PDB entry 3GTQ | X-ray diffraction, 3.80 A resolution | chains B and C of the 12 polymer chains in the assembly

Chain B:
Molecule: DNA-directed RNA polymerase II subunit RPB2
Organism: Saccharomyces cerevisiae
Notes: EC 2.7.7.6; fragment: DNA-directed RNA polymerase II 140 kDa polypeptide
UniProtKB: P08518 (RPB2_YEAST); residue numbers follow UniProt; this construct covers 1-1224
Sequence (1224 residues; numbered 1 to 1224; the number before each row is that of its first residue):
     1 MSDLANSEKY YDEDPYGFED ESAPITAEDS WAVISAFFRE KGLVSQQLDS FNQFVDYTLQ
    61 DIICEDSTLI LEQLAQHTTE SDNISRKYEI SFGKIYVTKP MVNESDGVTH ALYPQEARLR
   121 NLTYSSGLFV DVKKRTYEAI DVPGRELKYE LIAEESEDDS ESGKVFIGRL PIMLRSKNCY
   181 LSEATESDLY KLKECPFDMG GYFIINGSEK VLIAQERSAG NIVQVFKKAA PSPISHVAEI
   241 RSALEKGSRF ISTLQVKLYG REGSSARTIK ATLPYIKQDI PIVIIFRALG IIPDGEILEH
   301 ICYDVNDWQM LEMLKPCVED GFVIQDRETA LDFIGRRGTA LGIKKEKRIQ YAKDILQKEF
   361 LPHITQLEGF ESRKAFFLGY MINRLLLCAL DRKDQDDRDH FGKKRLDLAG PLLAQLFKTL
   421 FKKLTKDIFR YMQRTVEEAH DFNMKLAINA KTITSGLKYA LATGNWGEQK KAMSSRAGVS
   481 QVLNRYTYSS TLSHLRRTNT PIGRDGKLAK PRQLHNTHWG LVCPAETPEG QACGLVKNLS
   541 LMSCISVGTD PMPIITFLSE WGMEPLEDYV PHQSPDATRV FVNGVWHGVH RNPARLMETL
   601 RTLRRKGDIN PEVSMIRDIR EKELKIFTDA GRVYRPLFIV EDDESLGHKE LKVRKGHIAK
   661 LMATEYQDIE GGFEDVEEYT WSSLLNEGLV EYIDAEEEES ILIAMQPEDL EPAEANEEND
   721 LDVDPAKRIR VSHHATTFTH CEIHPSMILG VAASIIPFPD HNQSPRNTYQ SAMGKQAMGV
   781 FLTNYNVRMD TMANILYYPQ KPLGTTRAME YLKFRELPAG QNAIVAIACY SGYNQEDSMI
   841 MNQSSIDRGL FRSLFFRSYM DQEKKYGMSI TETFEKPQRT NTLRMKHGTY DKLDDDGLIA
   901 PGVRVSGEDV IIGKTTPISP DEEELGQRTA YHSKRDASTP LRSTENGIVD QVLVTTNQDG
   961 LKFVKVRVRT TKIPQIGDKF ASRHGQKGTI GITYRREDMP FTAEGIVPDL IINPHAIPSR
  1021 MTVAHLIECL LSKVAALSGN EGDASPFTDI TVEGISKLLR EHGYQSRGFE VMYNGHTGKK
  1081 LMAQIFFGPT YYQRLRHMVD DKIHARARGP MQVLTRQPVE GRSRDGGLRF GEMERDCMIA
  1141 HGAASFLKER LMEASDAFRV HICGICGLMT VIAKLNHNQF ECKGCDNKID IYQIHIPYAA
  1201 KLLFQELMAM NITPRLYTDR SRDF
Unresolved in the structure: 1-19, 71-89, 135-163, 336-344, 438-445, 503-508, 669-677, 716-721, 920-932
Bound ions: Zn2+: Cys1163, Cys1182, Cys1185

Chain C:
Molecule: DNA-directed RNA polymerase II subunit RPB3
Organism: Saccharomyces cerevisiae
Notes: fragment: DNA-directed RNA polymerase II 45 kDa polypeptide
UniProtKB: P16370 (RPB3_YEAST); numbering as in UniProt (aligned over 1-318)
Sequence (318 residues; each row starts with the number of its first residue):
     1 MSEEGPQVKI REASKDNVDF ILSNVDLAMA NSLRRVMIAE IPTLAIDSVE VETNTTVLAD
    61 EFIAHRLGLI PLQSMDIEQL EYSRDCFCED HCDKCSVVLT LQAFGESEST TNVYSKDLVI
   121 VSNLMGRNIG HPIIQDKEGN GVLICKLRKG QELKLTCVAK KGIAKEHAKW GPAAAIEFEY
   181 DPWNKLKHTD YWYEQDSAKE WPQSKNCEYE DPPNEGDPFD YKAQADTFYM NVESVGSIPV
   241 DQVVVRGIDT LQKKVASILL ALTQMDQDKV NFASGDNNTA SNMLGSNEDV MMTGAEQDPY
   301 SNASQMGNTG SGGYDNAW
Unresolved in the structure: 1-2, 269-318
Curated features (UniProtKB/Swiss-Prot):
  - binding site (Zn(2+)): Cys86, Cys88, Cys92, Cys95
  - modified residue: Ser2 (N-acetylserine)
  - natural variant: Ala30 (A30D: In mutant RPB3-1)
  - mutagenesis: Lys9 (K9E: Transcript termination readthrough)
Bound ions: Zn2+: Cys86, Cys88, Cys92, Cys95

Chain B / chain C interface:
Contacting residue pairs (77; chain B residue first):
  Tyr797(B) - Glu61(C)
  Tyr797(B) - Phe62(C)  hydrophobic
  Tyr798(B) - Phe62(C)  hydrophobic
  Tyr798(B) - His65(C)
  Tyr798(B) - Arg66(C)  hydrogen bond
  Ser844(B) - Ala168(C)
  Asp847(B) - His65(C)
  Asp847(B) - Leu69(C)
  Asp847(B) - His167(C)  hydrogen bond (backbone-side chain)
  Asp847(B) - Ala168(C)
  Arg848(B) - His65(C)  hydrogen bond (backbone-side chain)
  Arg848(B) - Leu69(C)
  Arg848(B) - Ala168(C)
  Gly849(B) - His65(C)
  Arg852(B) - His65(C)  hydrogen bond
  Leu854(B) - Ala59(C)  hydrophobic
  Ile948(B) - Glu61(C)
  Arg969(B) - Ala59(C)
  Arg969(B) - Asp60(C)  salt bridge
  Arg969(B) - Glu61(C)  salt bridge
  Thr970(B) - Glu61(C)
  Thr971(B) - Glu61(C)  hydrogen bond (backbone-side chain)
  Arg995(B) - Lys165(C)
  Arg996(B) - Ile38(C)
  Arg996(B) - Ala174(C)  hydrogen bond (side chain-backbone)
  Glu997(B) - Arg34(C)  hydrogen bond (backbone-side chain)
  Glu997(B) - Arg35(C)  hydrogen bond (backbone-side chain)
  Glu997(B) - Ile38(C)
  Glu997(B) - Ala39(C)
  Asp998(B) - Arg35(C)  salt bridge
  Met999(B) - Arg34(C)
  Phe1001(B) - Arg34(C)
  Phe1001(B) - Phe178(C)  hydrophobic
  Ala1003(B) - Glu177(C)
  Ala1003(B) - Phe178(C)
  Ala1003(B) - Glu179(C)
  Glu1004(B) - Glu177(C)
  Gly1005(B) - Ile176(C)
  Arg1060(B) - Lys199(C)  hydrogen bond (side chain-backbone)
  Gly1063(B) - Pro202(C)
  Gln1065(B) - Glu200(C)
  Gln1065(B) - Trp201(C)
  Arg1067(B) - Glu194(C)  salt bridge
  Phe1069(B) - Trp192(C)  hydrophobic
  Phe1069(B) - Trp201(C)  hydrophobic
  Val1071(B) - Thr189(C)
  Val1071(B) - Tyr191(C)  hydrophobic
  Val1071(B) - Trp201(C)  hydrophobic
  Tyr1073(B) - Phe178(C)
  Tyr1073(B) - Glu179(C)
  Tyr1073(B) - Tyr180(C)  hydrophobic
  Gly1075(B) - Asn31(C)
  Gly1075(B) - Arg34(C)  hydrogen bond (backbone-side chain)
  Gly1075(B) - Arg35(C)  hydrogen bond (backbone-side chain)
  His1076(B) - Asn31(C)  hydrogen bond (backbone-side chain)
  Thr1077(B) - Leu27(C)
  Thr1077(B) - Asn31(C)  hydrogen bond (backbone-side chain)
  Gly1078(B) - Leu27(C)
  Gly1078(B) - Asn31(C)
  Gly1078(B) - Tyr180(C)
  Lys1079(B) - Leu27(C)
  Lys1079(B) - Tyr180(C)
  Lys1079(B) - His188(C)
  Lys1080(B) - Tyr180(C)  hydrogen bond (backbone-side chain)
  Lys1080(B) - Asp181(C)  hydrogen bond (side chain-backbone)
  Lys1080(B) - Asn184(C)
  Lys1080(B) - His188(C)
  Lys1080(B) - Thr189(C)
  Leu1081(B) - Thr189(C)  hydrogen bond (backbone-side chain)
  Met1082(B) - His188(C)
  Met1082(B) - Thr189(C)
  Met1082(B) - Asp190(C)  hydrogen bond (backbone-backbone)
  Gln1084(B) - Thr189(C)
  Gln1084(B) - Asp190(C)  hydrogen bond (side chain-backbone)
  Gln1084(B) - Tyr191(C)
  Gln1084(B) - Trp192(C)
  Gln1084(B) - Trp201(C)
Also at the interface, not in a pair above, chain B (41 interface residues in all): Asn786, Tyr1064, Glu1070, Ala1083
Also at the interface, not in a pair above, chain C (37 interface residues in all): Val57, Ala173, Lys187

In short:
41 residues of chain B and 37 residues of chain C are in contact, with 18 hydrogen bonds and 4 salt bridges.
Among the polar pairs are Arg969(B)-Asp60(C), Arg969(B)-Glu61(C) and Asp998(B)-Arg35(C). Curated annotation
(UniProt) lists 4 Zn2+-binding residues and one mutagenesis site on chain C.
Chain B is DNA-directed RNA polymerase II subunit RPB2 and chain C is DNA-directed RNA polymerase II subunit
RPB3, both from Saccharomyces cerevisiae; the structure, Backtracked RNA polymerase II complex induced by
damage, was determined by X-ray diffraction, deposited together with 3GTG, 3GTJ, 3GTK, 3GTL, 3GTM, 3GTO and
3GTP.
